PDB entry 2HGH | solution NMR | chains B and A

[Chain B]
Molecule: 55-nt RNA strand
Sequence (55 nucleotides; numbered 1 to 55; the number before each row is that of its first residue):
     1 GGGCCAUACCUCUUGGGCCUGGUUAGUACCUCUUCGGUGGGAAUACCAGG
    51 UGCCC

[Chain A]
Protein: Transcription factor IIIA
Organism: Xenopus laevis
Notes: fragment: zinc fingers 4-6 (residues 127-212)
Reference sequence: P03001 (TF3A_XENLA); residues 105-190 here correspond to UniProt positions 127-212 (UniProt number = residue number + 22)
Chain sequence (87 residues; row label = number of the first residue in the row):
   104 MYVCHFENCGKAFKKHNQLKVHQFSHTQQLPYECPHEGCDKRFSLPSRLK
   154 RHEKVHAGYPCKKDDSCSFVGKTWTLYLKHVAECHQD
Construct notes: initiating methionine (104)
Ion coordination: Zn2+ site 1: Cys107, Cys112, His125, His129; Zn2+ site 2: Cys137, Cys142, His155, His159; Zn2+ site 3: Cys164, Cys170, His183, His188
UniProt features mapped onto this chain:
  - zinc finger: Tyr105 to His129 (C2H2-type 4), Tyr135 to His159 (C2H2-type 5), Tyr162 to His188 (C2H2-type 6)

[How chain B and chain A interact]
Pairs across the interface (48; chain B residue first):
  G1(B) - Lys182(A)  phosphate contact
  G2(B) - Lys182(A)  phosphate contact
  C4(B) - Lys144(A)  phosphate contact
  C4(B) - Thr178(A)  base contact
  C5(B) - Lys144(A)  phosphate contact
  C5(B) - Phe146(A)  phosphate contact
  C5(B) - His155(A)  phosphate contact
  C5(B) - Val158(A)  sugar contact
  C5(B) - Tyr162(A)  sugar contact
  C5(B) - Thr176(A)  base contact
  C5(B) - Trp177(A)  sugar contact
  C5(B) - Thr178(A)  base contact
  A6(B) - Arg151(A)  phosphate contact
  A6(B) - Arg154(A)  phosphate contact
  A6(B) - Tyr162(A)  phosphate contact
  A6(B) - Trp177(A)  base contact
  U7(B) - Arg151(A)  phosphate contact
  U7(B) - Arg154(A)  phosphate contact
  A8(B) - Trp177(A)  sugar contact
  A8(B) - Thr178(A)  base contact
  A8(B) - Leu181(A)  sugar contact
  C9(B) - Trp177(A)  sugar contact
  C9(B) - Leu181(A)  sugar contact
  C18(B) - Arg154(A)  sugar contact
  C19(B) - Ser150(A)  phosphate contact
  C19(B) - Arg151(A)  sugar contact
  C19(B) - Lys153(A)  phosphate contact
  C19(B) - Arg154(A)  phosphate contact
  U20(B) - Leu148(A)  phosphate contact
  U20(B) - Ser150(A)  phosphate contact
  G21(B) - Gln121(A)  phosphate contact
  G22(B) - Lys117(A)  phosphate contact
  G22(B) - Gln121(A)  phosphate contact
  U23(B) - Lys117(A)  phosphate contact
  U24(B) - Lys117(A)  phosphate contact
  A25(B) - Lys117(A)  sugar contact
  A25(B) - Lys118(A)  base contact
  G26(B) - Met104(A)  sugar contact
  G26(B) - Tyr105(A)  sugar contact
  G26(B) - Lys117(A)  phosphate contact
  G26(B) - Lys118(A)  base contact
  G26(B) - His119(A)  base contact
  G26(B) - Asn120(A)  base contact
  G40(B) - His119(A)  phosphate contact
  G40(B) - Lys123(A)  phosphate contact
  G41(B) - His119(A)  phosphate contact
  G41(B) - Asn120(A)  phosphate contact
  A42(B) - Asn120(A)  phosphate contact
Interface residues without a listed pair, chain B (21 interface residues in all): G39
Interface residues without a listed pair, chain A (24 interface residues in all): Lys157

[Summary]
The interface between chain B and chain A involves 21 residues on one side and 24 on the other. Cys107(A),
Cys112(A), His125(A) and His129(A) coordinate Zn2+ site 1. The Zn2+ site 2 is built by Cys137(A), Cys142(A),
His155(A) and His159(A).
Here chain B is a 55-nt RNA strand and chain A is Transcription factor IIIA (Xenopus laevis). Entry 2HGH
(Transcription Factor IIIA zinc fingers 4-6 bound to 5S rRNA 55mer (NMR structure)) was determined by solution
NMR.
